PDB entry 5FEQ | X-ray diffraction, 3.40 A resolution | chain A

[Chain A]
Name: Epidermal growth factor receptor
Source organism: Homo sapiens
Notes: EC 2.7.10.1
UniProt: P00533 (EGFR_HUMAN); numbering as in UniProt (aligned over 696-1022)
Chain sequence (328 residues; each row starts with the number of its first residue):
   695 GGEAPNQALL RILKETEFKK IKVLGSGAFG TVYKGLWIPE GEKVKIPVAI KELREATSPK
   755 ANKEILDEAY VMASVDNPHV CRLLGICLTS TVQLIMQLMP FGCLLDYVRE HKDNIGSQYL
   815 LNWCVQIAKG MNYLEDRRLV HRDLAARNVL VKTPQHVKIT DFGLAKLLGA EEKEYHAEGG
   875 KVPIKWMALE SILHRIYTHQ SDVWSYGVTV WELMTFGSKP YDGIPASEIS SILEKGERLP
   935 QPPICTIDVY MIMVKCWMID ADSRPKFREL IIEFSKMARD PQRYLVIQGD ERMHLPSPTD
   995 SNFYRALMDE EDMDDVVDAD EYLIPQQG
Disordered / not traced: 695-696, 747-751, 865-867, 872-873, 986-1006, 1018-1022
Covalent attachments: compound 5XH linked to C797
Construct notes: expression tag (695); engineered mutation M790 (Thr in P00533)
Small-molecule neighbours: 5XH (N-[1-[(3R)-1-[4-(dimethylamino)but-2-enoyl]azepan-3-yl]-7-methyl-benzimidazol-2-yl]-2-methyl-pyridine-4-carboxamide): L718, F723, V726, A743, M766, C775, M790, Q791, L792, M793, P794, F795, G796, L799, D800, R841, L844, T854
Swiss-Prot annotation at these positions:
  - active site: D837 (Proton acceptor)
  - binding site (ATP): L718 to V726, K745, D855
  - site: Y1016 (Important for interaction with PIK3C2B)
  - modified residue: K745 (N6-(2-hydroxyisobutyryl)lysine), Y869 (Phosphotyrosine), S991 (Phosphoserine), S995 (Phosphoserine), Y998 (Phosphotyrosine), Y1016 (Phosphotyrosine)
  - cross-link (Glycyl lysine isopeptide (Lys-Gly)): K716 (interchain with G-Cter in ubiquitin), K737 (interchain with G-Cter in ubiquitin), K754 (interchain with G-Cter in ubiquitin), K757 (interchain with G-Cter in ubiquitin), K867 (interchain with G-Cter in ubiquitin), K929 (interchain with G-Cter in ubiquitin), K960 (interchain with G-Cter in ubiquitin), K970 (interchain with G-Cter in ubiquitin)
Reported in the primary citation:
  - binding site for 5XH: C797, T854

[Summary]
Covalently linked compound 5XH: at C797. UniProt lists active-site residue D837 and 11 ATP-binding residues.
From the paper: a binding site for 5XH at C797 and T854.
Chain A is Epidermal growth factor receptor (Homo sapiens); the structure, Egfr kinase domain in complex with
a covalent aminobenzimidazole, was determined by X-ray diffraction together with 5FED and 5FEE from the same
study.
